1VLT - chains A and B; structure by X-ray diffraction, 2.20 A resolution.

== Chain A (and B) ==
Name: Aspartate receptor
Source organism: Salmonella typhimurium
Notes: chain B of this document is another copy of the same molecule, construct and numbering; everything in this record applies to it too
UniProt: P02941 (MCP2_SALTY); numbering as in UniProt (aligned over 36-180)
Amino-acid sequence (146 residues; row label = number of the first residue in the row):
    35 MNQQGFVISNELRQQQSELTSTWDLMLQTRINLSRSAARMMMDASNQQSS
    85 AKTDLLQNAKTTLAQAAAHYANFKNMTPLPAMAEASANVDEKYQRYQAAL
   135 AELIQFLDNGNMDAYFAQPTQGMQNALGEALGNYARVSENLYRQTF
Not modelled in the structure: 35-38 (chain B: 35-37)
Residues lining bound ligands: aspartic acid (ASP): R64, L137, Y149, F150, Q152, T154, Q155
Swiss-Prot annotation at these positions:
  - region: R64 to R73 (The 3 Arg may form a positively charged pocket, which binds the alpha-carboxyl group of the attractant AA)

== Chain A / chain B interface ==
Pairs across the interface - 30 pairs, chain A then chain B:
  N44(A) - R177(B)
  R47(A) - R47(B)
  W57(A) - D58(B)
  D58(A) - W57(B)  hydrogen bond
  D58(A) - D58(B)
  L61(A) - L61(B)  hydrophobic
  Q62(A) - Q155(B)  hydrogen bond
  Q62(A) - Q158(B)  hydrogen bond
  R64(A) - Q62(B)
  R64(A) - I65(B)
  R64(A) - R69(B)
  I65(A) - L61(B)
  I65(A) - R64(B)
  I65(A) - I65(B)  hydrophobic
  S68(A) - S68(B)
  S68(A) - R69(B)
  R69(A) - R64(B)
  A72(A) - A72(B)  hydrophobic
  A72(A) - F150(B)  hydrophobic
  R73(A) - F150(B)
  M75(A) - A72(B)
  M75(A) - N80(B)
  M75(A) - Q82(B)  hydrogen bond (backbone-side chain)
  M76(A) - D77(B)
  M76(A) - A78(B)
  F150(A) - R73(B)
  F150(A) - S83(B)
  Q155(A) - Q62(B)  hydrogen bond
  Q155(A) - R69(B)
  Q158(A) - Q62(B)

== In short ==
Chain A and chain B form an interface of 17 and 20 residues respectively; the contacts include 5 hydrogen
bonds. Among the polar pairs are D58(A)-W57(B), Q62(A)-Q155(B) and Q62(A)-Q158(B). Bound to chain A: aspartic
acid.
Chain A and chain B are both Aspartate receptor (Salmonella typhimurium); the structure, Ligand binding domain
of the wild-type aspartate receptor with aspartate, was determined by X-ray diffraction, deposited together
with 1VLS.
